PDB entry 3BCM | X-ray diffraction, 2.25 A resolution | chains A and B

[Chain A (and B)]
Protein: Seminal ribonuclease
Organism: Bos taurus
Notes: EC 3.1.27.5; chain B of this document is another copy of the same molecule, construct and numbering; everything in this record applies to it too
UniProt: P00669 (RNS_BOVIN); residues 1-124 here correspond to UniProt positions 27-150 (UniProt number = residue number + 26)
Amino-acid sequence (124 residues; row label = number of the first residue in the row):
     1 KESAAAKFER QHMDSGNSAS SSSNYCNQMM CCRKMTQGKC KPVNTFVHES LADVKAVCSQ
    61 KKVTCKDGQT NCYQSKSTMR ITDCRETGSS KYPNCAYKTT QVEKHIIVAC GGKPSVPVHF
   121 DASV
Disordered / not traced: 17-21
Sequence notes: engineered mutation Ala19 (Pro45 in P00669), Gln28 (Leu54 in P00669), Asp67 (Asn93 in P00669)
Curated features (UniProtKB/Swiss-Prot):
  - active site: His12 (Proton acceptor), His119 (Proton donor)
  - binding site (substrate): Lys7, Arg10, Lys41 to Thr45, Lys66, Arg85
Disulfides: Cys26-Cys84, Cys40-Cys95, Cys58-Cys110, Cys65-Cys72

[Chain A / chain B interface]
Contacting residue pairs (11; chain A residue first):
  Gln28(A) with Tyr25(B); Gln28(B), hydrogen bond; Met29(B); Cys32(B)
  Met29(A) with Gln28(B)
  Cys31(A) with Cys32(B), disulfide
  Cys32(A) with Gln28(B); Cys31(B), disulfide; Cys32(B)
  Lys34(A) with Gln37(B)
  Gln37(A) with Lys34(B), hydrogen bond
Also at the interface, not in a pair above, chain A (7 interface residues in all): Tyr25
Inter-chain disulfides: Cys31(A)-Cys32(B), Cys32(A)-Cys31(B)

[Overview]
The chain A/chain B interface involves 7 residues from each chain; the contacts include 2 disulfide bonds and
2 hydrogen bonds. Polar contacts include Gln28(A)-Gln28(B) and Gln37(A)-Lys34(B). UniProt lists active-site
residues His12(A) and His119(A) and 9 substrate-binding residues on chain A.
Chain A and chain B are both Seminal ribonuclease (Bos taurus); the structure, Crystal Structure of The
Unswapped Form of P19A/L28Q/N67D BS-RNase, was determined by X-ray diffraction, deposited together with 3BCO
and 3BCP.
